6W21 - chains C and L of the 21 polymer chains in the assembly; structure by electron microscopy, 3.30 A resolution.

[Chain C]
Protein: ATP-dependent Clp protease ATP-binding subunit ClpA
From: Escherichia coli (strain K12)
UniProt: P0ABH9 (CLPA_ECOLI); numbering as in UniProt (aligned over 1-758)
Amino-acid sequence (758 residues; each row starts with the number of its first residue):
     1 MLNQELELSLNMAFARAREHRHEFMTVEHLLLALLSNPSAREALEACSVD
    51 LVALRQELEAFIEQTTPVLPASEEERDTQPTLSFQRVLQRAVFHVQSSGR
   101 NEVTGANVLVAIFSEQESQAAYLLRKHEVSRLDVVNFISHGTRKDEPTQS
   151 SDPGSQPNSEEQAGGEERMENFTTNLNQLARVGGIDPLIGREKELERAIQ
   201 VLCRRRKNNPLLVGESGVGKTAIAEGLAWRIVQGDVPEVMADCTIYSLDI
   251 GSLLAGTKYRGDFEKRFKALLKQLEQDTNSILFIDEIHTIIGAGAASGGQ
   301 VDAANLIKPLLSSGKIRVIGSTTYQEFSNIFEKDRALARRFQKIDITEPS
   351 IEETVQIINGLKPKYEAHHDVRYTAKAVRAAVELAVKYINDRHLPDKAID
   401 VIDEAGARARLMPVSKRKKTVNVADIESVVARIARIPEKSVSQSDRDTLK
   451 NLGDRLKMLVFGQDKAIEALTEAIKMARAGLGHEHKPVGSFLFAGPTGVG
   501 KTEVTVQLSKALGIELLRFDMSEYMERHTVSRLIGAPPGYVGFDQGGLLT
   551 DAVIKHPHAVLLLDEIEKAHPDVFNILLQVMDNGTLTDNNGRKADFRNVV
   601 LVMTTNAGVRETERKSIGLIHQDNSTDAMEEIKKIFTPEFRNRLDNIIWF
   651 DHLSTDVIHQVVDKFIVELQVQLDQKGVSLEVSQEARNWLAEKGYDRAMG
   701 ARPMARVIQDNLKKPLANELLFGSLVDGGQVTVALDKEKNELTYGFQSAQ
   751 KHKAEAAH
Disordered / not traced: 1-168, 747-758
Residues lining bound ligands:
  - ATP (adenosine-5'-triphosphate), molecule 1: Pro-187, Leu-188, Ile-189, Arg-191, Ser-216, Gly-217, Val-218, Gly-219, Lys-220, Thr-221, Ala-222, Asp-285, Glu-286, Thr-323, Ile-357, Leu-361, Tyr-365, Pro-395, Asp-396, Ile-399
  - ATP, molecule 2: Lys-207, Ala-336, Arg-339, Arg-340
  - ATP, molecule 3: Leu-459, Val-460, Phe-461, Pro-496, Thr-497, Gly-498, Val-499, Gly-500, Lys-501, Thr-502, Glu-503, Asn-606, Leu-653, Val-661, Lys-664, Phe-665, Ala-701, Arg-702
  - ATP, molecule 4: Asp-582, Glu-639, Arg-643
Curated features (UniProtKB/Swiss-Prot):
  - binding site (ATP): Gly-214 to Thr-221, Gly-495 to Thr-502

[Chain L]
Protein: ATP-dependent Clp protease proteolytic subunit
From: Escherichia coli
Notes: EC 3.4.21.92
UniProt: S1IIE7 (S1IIE7_ECOLX); numbering as in UniProt (aligned over 1-207)
Amino-acid sequence (207 residues; numbered 1 to 207; the number before each row is that of its first residue):
     1 MSYSGERDNFAPHMALVPMVIEQTSRGERSFDIYSRLLKERVIFLTGQVE
    51 DHMANLIVAQMLFLEAENPEKDIYLYINSPGGVITAGMSIYDTMQFIKPD
   101 VSTICMGQAASMGAFLLTAGAKGKRFCLPNSRVMIHQPLGGYQGQATDIE
   151 IHAREILKVKGRMNELMALHTGQSLEQIERDTERDRFLSAPEAVEYGLVD
   201 SILTHRN
Disordered / not traced: 1-14, 207

[Chain C / chain L interface]
Pairs across the interface (7; chain C residue first):
  Lys-615(C) with Ala-66(L)
  Ser-616(C) with Ala-66(L)
  Ile-617(C) with Leu-62(L); Phe-63(L), hydrophobic; Ala-66(L), hydrophobic
  Leu-619(C) with Leu-62(L), hydrophobic; Phe-96(L)
Interface residues without a listed pair, chain C (5 interface residues in all): Gly-618
Interface residues without a listed pair, chain L (5 interface residues in all): Glu-65

[In short]
Chain C and chain L each contribute 5 residues to their interface. Bound to chain C: 4 copies of ATP. From
UniProt: 16 ATP-binding residues on chain C.
Chain C is ATP-dependent Clp protease ATP-binding subunit ClpA (Escherichia coli (strain K12)) and chain L is
ATP-dependent Clp protease proteolytic subunit (Escherichia coli); the structure, ClpAP Engaged2 State bound
to RepA-GFP, was determined by electron microscopy together with 6UQE, 6UQO, 6W1Z, 6W20, 6W22, 6W23 and 6W24
from the same study.
